Entry 4I6Z (X-ray diffraction, 3.20 A resolution); this record covers chains B and C of the 4 polymer chains in the assembly.

== Chain B ==
Name: Transcriptional regulator, TetR family
From: Thermotoga maritima
UniProt: Q9X0C0 (Q9X0C0_THEMA); residue numbers follow UniProt; this construct covers 1-200
Amino-acid sequence (202 residues; row label = number of the first residue in the row; numbers below 1 keep their minus sign (Gly-1 is residue -1)):
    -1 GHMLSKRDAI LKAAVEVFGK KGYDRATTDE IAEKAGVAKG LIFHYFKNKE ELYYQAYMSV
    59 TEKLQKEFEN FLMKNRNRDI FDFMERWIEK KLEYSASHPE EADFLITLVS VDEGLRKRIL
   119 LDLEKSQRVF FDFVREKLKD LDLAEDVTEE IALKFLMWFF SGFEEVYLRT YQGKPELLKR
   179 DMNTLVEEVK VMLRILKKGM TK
Unresolved in the structure: -1 to 0
Differences from the reference sequence: expression tag (-1 to 0)
Modified / non-standard residues: Mse1, Mse56, Mse71, Mse82, Mse155, Mse180, Mse190, Mse198 (selenomethionine; parent Met)

== Chain C ==
Molecule: 24-nt DNA strand
Sequence (24 nucleotides; numbered 1 to 24; the number before each row is that of its first residue):
     1 GACTGACTGA CATGTCAGTC AGTC
Unresolved in the structure: 13-24

== How chain B and chain C interact ==
Residue-residue contacts (12):
  Lys4(B) with DC3(C), phosphate contact
  Val35(B) with DT4(C), phosphate contact
  Ala36(B) with DT4(C), hydrogen bond to the phosphate; DG5(C), base contact
  Gly38(B) with DT4(C), base contact; DG5(C), hydrogen bond to the base
  Leu39(B) with DC3(C), phosphate contact; DT4(C), base contact
  His42(B) with DA2(C), salt bridge to the phosphate; DC3(C), base contact
  Tyr43(B) with DA2(C), sugar contact; DC3(C), hydrogen bond to the phosphate
Also at the interface, not in a pair above, chain B (8 interface residues in all): Lys37
Also at the interface, not in a pair above, chain C (5 interface residues in all): DG1

== Summary ==
Chain B and chain C form an interface of 8 and 5 residues respectively; the contacts include 3 hydrogen bonds
and 1 salt bridge. Polar pairs include Gly38(B)-DG5(C), Ala36(B)-DT4(C) and Tyr43(B)-DC3(C).
Here chain B is Transcriptional regulator, TetR family (Thermotoga maritima) and chain C is a 24-nt DNA
strand. Entry 4I6Z (Crystal structure of the transcriptional regulator TM1030 with 24bp DNA oligonucleotide)
was determined by X-ray diffraction.
